PDB entry 9J62 | electron microscopy, 2.76 A resolution | chains A and B

== Chain A ==
Name: Processed angiotensin-converting enzyme 2
From: Homo sapiens
UniProt: Q9BYF1 (ACE2_HUMAN); residues 19-615 here = UniProt positions 19-615
Amino-acid sequence (605 residues; each row starts with the number of its first residue):
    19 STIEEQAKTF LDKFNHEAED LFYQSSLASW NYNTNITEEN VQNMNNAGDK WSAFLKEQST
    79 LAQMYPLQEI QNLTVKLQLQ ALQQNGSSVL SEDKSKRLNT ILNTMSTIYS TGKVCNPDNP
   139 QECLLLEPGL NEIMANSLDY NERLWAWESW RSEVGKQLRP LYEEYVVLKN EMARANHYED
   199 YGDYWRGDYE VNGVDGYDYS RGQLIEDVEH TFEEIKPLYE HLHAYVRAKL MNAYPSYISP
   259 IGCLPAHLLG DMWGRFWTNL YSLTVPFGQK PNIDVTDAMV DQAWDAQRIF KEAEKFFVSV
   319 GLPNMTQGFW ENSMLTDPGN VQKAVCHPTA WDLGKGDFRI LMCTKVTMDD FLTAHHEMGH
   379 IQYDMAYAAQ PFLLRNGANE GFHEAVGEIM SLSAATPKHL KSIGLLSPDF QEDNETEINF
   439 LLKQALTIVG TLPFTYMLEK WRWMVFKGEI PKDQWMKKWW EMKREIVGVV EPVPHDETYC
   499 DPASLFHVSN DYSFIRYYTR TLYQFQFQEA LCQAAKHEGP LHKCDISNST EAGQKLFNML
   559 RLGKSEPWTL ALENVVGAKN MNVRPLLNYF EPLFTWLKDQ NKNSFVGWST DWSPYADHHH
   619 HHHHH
Disordered / not traced: 615-623
Construct notes: expression tag (616-623)
Swiss-Prot annotation at these positions:
  - region (Interaction with SARS-CoV spike glycoprotein): Asp30 to Tyr41, Met82 to Pro84, Lys353 to Arg357
  - active site: Glu375 (Proton acceptor), His505 (Proton donor)
  - binding site (chloride): Arg169, Trp477, Lys481
  - binding site (substrate): Arg273, His345, Pro346, Tyr515
  - binding site (Zn(2+)): His374, His378, Glu402
  - glycosylation (N-linked (GlcNAc...) asparagine): Asn53, Asn90, Asn103, Asn322, Asn432, Asn546
  - mutagenesis: Ser19 (S19P: Increases slightly the interaction with RBD domain of SARS-CoV-2 spike protein), Gln24 to Lys26 (Slightly inhibits interaction with SARS-CoV spike glycoprotein), Gln24 (Q24T: Increases slightly the interaction with RBD domain of SARS-CoV-2 spike protein), Ala25 (A25V: Increases slightly the interaction with RBD domain of SARS-CoV-2 spike protein), Thr27 (T27Y: Increases slightly the interaction with RBD domain of SARS-CoV-2 spike protein. In sACE2.v2.2; increases interaction with RBD domain of SARS-CoV-2 spike protein ...), Leu29 (L29F: Increases slightly the interaction with RBD domain of SARS-CoV-2 spike protein), Lys31 (K31D: Abolishes interaction with SARS-CoV spike glycoprotein; K31Y: Increases slightly the interaction with RBD domain of SARS-CoV-2 spike protein), Asn33 (N33D: Increases slightly the interaction with RBD domain of SARS-CoV-2 spike protein), His34 (H34A: Increases slightly the interaction with RBD domain of SARS-CoV-2 spike protein), Glu37 (E37A: No effect on interaction with SARS-CoV spike glycoprotein), Asp38 (D38A: No effect on interaction with SARS-CoV spike glycoprotein), Leu39 (L39R: Increases slightly the interaction with RBD domain of SARS-CoV-2 spike protein), 48 further mutagenesis entries in UniProt
Cystine bridges: Cys133-Cys141, Cys344-Cys361, Cys530-Cys542
Glycans and other covalent adducts: N-acetylglucosamine (NAG) linked to Asn53, Asn90, Asn322
Ion coordination: Zn2+: His374, His378

== Chain B ==
Name: Spike glycoprotein
From: Bat SARS-like coronavirus Khosta-2
UniProt: A0A8E6HRK4 (A0A8E6HRK4_9BETC); residue numbers follow UniProt; this construct covers 307-510
Amino-acid sequence (204 residues; row label = number of the first residue in the row):
   307 RVSPSLDVVR FPNMTNICPF DQVFNKTQFP SVYAWERVRI SDCVSDYTVL YNSSASFSTF
   367 KCYGVSPTKL NDLCFSGVYA DYFVVKGDHV HQIAPGQTGV IADYNYKLPS EFVGCILAWN
   427 TRTIDSKRGF YYRLFRHGNI RPYERDTSNV PYNAAGGTCN QPGTHNCYEP LQDYGFTSTS
   487 GVGYQPFRVV VLSFELLNAP ATVC
Disordered / not traced: 307-320
Cystine bridges: Cys368-Cys421, Cys380-Cys510, Cys465-Cys473
Glycans and other covalent adducts: N-acetylglucosamine (NAG) linked to Asn331

== Interface between chain A and chain B ==
Pairs across the interface - 28 pairs, chain A then chain B:
  Gln24(A) - Asn472(B)
  Thr27(A) - Tyr474(B)
  Phe28(A) - Tyr474(B)
  Lys31(A) - Phe441(B)
  Lys31(A) - Glu475(B)
  His34(A) - Tyr438(B)
  His34(A) - Gln478(B)  hydrogen bond (backbone-side chain)
  Glu35(A) - Gln478(B)
  Glu37(A) - Tyr490(B)
  Asp38(A) - Arg434(B)  salt bridge
  Tyr41(A) - Thr483(B)
  Tyr41(A) - Thr485(B)
  Tyr41(A) - Ser486(B)  hydrogen bond (side chain-backbone)
  Gln42(A) - Arg434(B)
  Met82(A) - His471(B)
  Tyr83(A) - His471(B)
  Tyr83(A) - Asn472(B)
  Tyr83(A) - Tyr474(B)  hydrogen bond
  Gln325(A) - Arg428(B)  hydrogen bond
  Asn330(A) - Thr485(B)
  Lys353(A) - Lys392(B)
  Lys353(A) - Gly481(B)  hydrogen bond (side chain-backbone)
  Lys353(A) - Ser486(B)
  Lys353(A) - Gly487(B)  hydrogen bond (backbone-backbone)
  Lys353(A) - Tyr490(B)
  Gly354(A) - Gly487(B)
  Asp355(A) - Thr485(B)
  Arg357(A) - Thr485(B)
Other interface residues (no listed pair), chain A (21 interface residues in all): Asp30, Leu79, Glu329
Other interface residues (no listed pair), chain B (21 interface residues in all): Leu440, Tyr458, Ala460, Ala461, Gly469

== In short ==
The chain A/chain B interface involves 21 residues from each chain; the contacts include 6 hydrogen bonds and
1 salt bridge. Polar contacts include Asp38(A)-Arg434(B), His34(A)-Gln478(B) and Tyr41(A)-Ser486(B).
Covalently linked N-acetylglucosamine: at Asn53(A), Asn90(A) and Asn322(A). Covalently linked
N-acetylglucosamine: at Asn331(B).
Chain A is Processed angiotensin-converting enzyme 2 (Homo sapiens) and chain B is Spike glycoprotein (Bat
SARS-like coronavirus Khosta-2); the structure, Cryo-EM structure of Bat SARS-like coronavirus Khosta-2 spike
protein in complex with human ACE2 (local refined), was determined by electron microscopy.
